Entry 7NZ0 (electron microscopy, 6.30 A resolution (low resolution: residue-level contacts below are approximate; hydrogen-bond / salt-bridge calls are withheld)); this record covers chains A and M of the 14 polymer chains in the assembly.

== Chain A ==
Molecule: Chromosome partition protein MukB
Organism: Photorhabdus thracensis
UniProtKB: A0A0F7LRY2 (A0A0F7LRY2_9GAMM); residues 1-1482 here = UniProt positions 1-1482
Amino-acid sequence (1482 residues; each row starts with the number of its first residue):
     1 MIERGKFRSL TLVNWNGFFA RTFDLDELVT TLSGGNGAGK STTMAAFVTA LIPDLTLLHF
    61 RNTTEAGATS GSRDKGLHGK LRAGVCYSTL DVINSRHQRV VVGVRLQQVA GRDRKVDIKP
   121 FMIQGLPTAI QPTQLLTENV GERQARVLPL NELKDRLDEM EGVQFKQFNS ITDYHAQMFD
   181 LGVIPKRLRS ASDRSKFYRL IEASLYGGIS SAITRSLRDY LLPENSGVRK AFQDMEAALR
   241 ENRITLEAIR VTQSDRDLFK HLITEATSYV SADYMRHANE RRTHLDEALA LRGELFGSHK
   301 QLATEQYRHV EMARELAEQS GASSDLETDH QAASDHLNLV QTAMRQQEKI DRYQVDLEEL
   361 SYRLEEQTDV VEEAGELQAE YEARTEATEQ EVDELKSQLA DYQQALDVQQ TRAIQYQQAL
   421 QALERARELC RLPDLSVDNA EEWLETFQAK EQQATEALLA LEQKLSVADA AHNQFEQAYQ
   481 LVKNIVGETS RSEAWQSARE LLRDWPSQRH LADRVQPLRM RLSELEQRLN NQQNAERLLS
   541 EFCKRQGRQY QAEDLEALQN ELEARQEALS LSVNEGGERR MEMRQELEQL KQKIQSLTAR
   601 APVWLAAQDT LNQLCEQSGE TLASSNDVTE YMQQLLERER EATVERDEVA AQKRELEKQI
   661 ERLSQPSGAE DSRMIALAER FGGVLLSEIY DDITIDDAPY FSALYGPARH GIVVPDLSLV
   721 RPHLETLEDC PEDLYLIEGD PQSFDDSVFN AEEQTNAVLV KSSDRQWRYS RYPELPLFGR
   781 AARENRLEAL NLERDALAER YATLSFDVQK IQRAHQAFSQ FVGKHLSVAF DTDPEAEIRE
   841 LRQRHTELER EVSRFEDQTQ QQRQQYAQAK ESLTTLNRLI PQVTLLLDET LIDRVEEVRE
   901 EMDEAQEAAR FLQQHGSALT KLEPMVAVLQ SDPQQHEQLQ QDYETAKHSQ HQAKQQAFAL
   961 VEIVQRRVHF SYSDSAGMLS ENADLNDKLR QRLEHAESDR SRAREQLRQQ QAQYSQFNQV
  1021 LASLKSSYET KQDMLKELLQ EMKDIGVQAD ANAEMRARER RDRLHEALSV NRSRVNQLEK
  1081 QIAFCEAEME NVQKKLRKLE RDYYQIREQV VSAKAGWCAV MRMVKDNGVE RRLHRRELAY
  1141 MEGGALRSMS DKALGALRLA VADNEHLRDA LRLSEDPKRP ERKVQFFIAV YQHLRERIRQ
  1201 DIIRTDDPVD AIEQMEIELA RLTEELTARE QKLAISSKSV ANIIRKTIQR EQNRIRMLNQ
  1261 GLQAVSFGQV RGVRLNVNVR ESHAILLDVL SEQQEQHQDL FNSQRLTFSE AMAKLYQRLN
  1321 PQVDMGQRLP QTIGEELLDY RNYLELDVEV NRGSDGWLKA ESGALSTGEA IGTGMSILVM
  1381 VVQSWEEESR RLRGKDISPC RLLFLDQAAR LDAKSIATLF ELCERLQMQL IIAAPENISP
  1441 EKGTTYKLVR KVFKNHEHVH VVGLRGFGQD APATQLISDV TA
Unresolved in the structure: 1, 1469-1482
Sequence notes: engineered mutation Gln1407 (Glu in A0A0F7LRY2)
Metal / ion sites: Mg2+: Ser41 (together with ATP)
Ligand contacts:
  - ATP, molecule 1: Asn16, Gly35, Asn36, Gly37, Ala38, Gly39, Lys40, Ser41, Thr42, Gly76, Gly79, Lys80, Asp1406, Gln1407, Arg1450
  - ATP, molecule 2: Gln1269, Arg1352, Gly1363, Ala1364, Leu1365, Ser1366, Thr1367, Gly1368, Glu1369
  - 4'-phosphopantetheine (PNS): Leu289, Ala290, Gly293
From the paper describing this entry:
  - mutagenesis - E1407Q: decreased catalytic activity (citing earlier work)
  - mutagenesis - S1366R, D1406A: abolished growth

== Chain M ==
Molecule: DNA 80 b
Sequence (30 nucleotides; numbered 1 to 30; the number before each row is that of its first residue):
     1 ATATATATAT ATATATATAT ATATATATAT

== Chain A / chain M interface ==
Pairs across the interface (6; chain A residue first):
  His59(A) - DA13(M)
  Thr69(A) - DT14(M)
  Ser70(A) - DT14(M)
  Arg73(A) - DT14(M)
  Ser192(A) - DA11(M)
  Arg199(A) - DT12(M)
Other interface residues (no listed pair), chain A (8 interface residues in all): Leu57, Gly71

== Overview ==
The interface between chain A and chain M involves 8 residues on one side and 4 on the other. Ligands of chain
A: ATP and 4'-phosphopantetheine. The paper reports that S1366R and D1406A of chain A abolish growth; E1407Q
of chain A reduces catalytic activity.
Here chain A is Chromosome partition protein MukB (Photorhabdus thracensis) and chain M is DNA 80 b. Entry
7NZ0 (Cryo-EM structure of the MukBEF-MatP-DNA monomer (open conformation)) was determined by electron
microscopy, deposited together with 7NYW, 7NYX, 7NYY, 7NYZ, 7NZ2, 7NZ3 and 7NZ4.
